PDB entry 3LPJ | X-ray diffraction, 1.79 A resolution | chains A and B

[Chain A (and B)]
Molecule: Beta-secretase 1
Organism: Homo sapiens
Notes: EC 3.4.23.46; chain B of this document is another copy of the same molecule, construct and numbering; everything in this record applies to it too
UniProt: P56817 (BACE1_HUMAN); numbering as in UniProt (aligned over 14-454)
Sequence (455 residues; each row starts with the number of its first residue; numbering starts at 0):
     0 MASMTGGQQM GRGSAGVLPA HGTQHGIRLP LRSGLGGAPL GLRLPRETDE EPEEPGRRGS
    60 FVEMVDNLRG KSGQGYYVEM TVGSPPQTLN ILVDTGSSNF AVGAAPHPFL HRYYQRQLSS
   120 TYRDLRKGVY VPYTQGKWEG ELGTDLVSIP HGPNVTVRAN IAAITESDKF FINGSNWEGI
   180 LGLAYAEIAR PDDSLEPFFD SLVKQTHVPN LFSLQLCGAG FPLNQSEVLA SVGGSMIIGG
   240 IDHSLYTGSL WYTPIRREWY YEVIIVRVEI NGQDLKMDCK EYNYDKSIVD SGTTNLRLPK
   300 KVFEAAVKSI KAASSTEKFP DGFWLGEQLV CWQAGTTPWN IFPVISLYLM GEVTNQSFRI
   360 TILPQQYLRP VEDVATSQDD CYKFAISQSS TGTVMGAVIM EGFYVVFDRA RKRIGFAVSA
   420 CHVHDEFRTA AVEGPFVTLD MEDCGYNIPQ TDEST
Disordered / not traced: 0-57, 448-454 (chain B: 0-57, 447-454)
Disulfide bonds: C216-C420, C278-C443, C330-C380
Differences from the reference sequence: expression tag (0-13)
Ligand contacts: Z75 (N'-[(1S,2S)-2-[(2R)-4-benzylpiperazin-2-yl]-1-(3,5-difluorobenzyl)-2-hydroxyethyl]-5-methyl-N,N-dipropylbenzene-1,3-dicarboxamide): S71, G72, Q73, G74, L91, D93, G95, S96, V130, P131, Y132, T133, Q134, G135, K168, F169, I171, W176, I179, I187, Y259, I287, D289, G291, T292, T293, R296
UniProt features mapped onto this chain:
  - active site: D93, D289
  - modified residue (N6-acetyllysine): K126, K275, K279, K285, K299, K300, K307
  - glycosylation (N-linked (GlcNAc...) asparagine): N153, N172, N223, N354
  - mutagenesis: D93 (D93N: Decreases beta-cleaved soluble APP production), D284 (D284N: Almost abolishes beta-cleaved soluble APP production)

[Interface between chain A and chain B]
Pairs across the interface (4):
  K300(A) - D167(B)  salt bridge
  E303(A) - E165(B)
  K307(A) - Y129(B)
  K307(A) - E138(B)  salt bridge
Interface residues without a listed pair, chain B (6 interface residues in all): S166, K168

[In short]
Chain A and chain B form an interface of 3 and 6 residues respectively, with 2 salt bridges. Polar contacts
include K300(A)-D167(B) and K307(A)-E138(B). Ligands of chain A: compound Z75.
Chain A and chain B are both Beta-secretase 1 (Homo sapiens); the structure, Structure of BACE Bound to
SCH743641, was determined by X-ray diffraction (same publication as 3LNK, 3LPI and 3LPK).
